8PY1 - chain A; structure by X-ray diffraction, 2.10 A resolution.

== Chain A ==
Protein: Methyl-accepting chemotaxis protein
Organism: Asticcacaulis benevestitus
UniProt: V4PJJ2 (V4PJJ2_9CAUL); residues 35-196 here correspond to UniProt positions 36-197 (UniProt number = residue number + 1)
Sequence (184 residues; each row starts with the number of its first residue):
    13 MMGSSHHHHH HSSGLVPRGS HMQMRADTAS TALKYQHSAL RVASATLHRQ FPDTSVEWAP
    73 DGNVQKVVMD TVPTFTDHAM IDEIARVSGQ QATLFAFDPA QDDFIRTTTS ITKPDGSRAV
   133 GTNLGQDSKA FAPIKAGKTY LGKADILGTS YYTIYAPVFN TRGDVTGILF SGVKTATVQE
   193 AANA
Disordered / not traced: 13-39, 196
Construct notes: initiating methionine (13); expression tag (14-34)
From the paper describing this entry:
  - binding site for formate: T105, R118, Y167, F182

== Summary ==
From the paper: a binding site for formate at T105, R118 and Y167 among others.
Chain A is Methyl-accepting chemotaxis protein (Asticcacaulis benevestitus); the structure, Sensor domain of
Asticcacaulis benevestitus chemoreceptor in complex with formate, was determined by X-ray diffraction (same
publication as 8PY0).
